Entry 4C7L (X-ray diffraction, 2.10 A resolution); this record covers chains A and B.

# Chain A (and B)
Molecule: Hemagglutinin-esterase
From: Murine hepatitis virus
Notes: chain B of this document is another copy of the same molecule, construct and numbering; everything in this record applies to it too
UniProt: O55252 (O55252_9BETC); residues 25-403 here = UniProt positions 25-403
Amino-acid sequence (386 residues; row label = number of the first residue in the row):
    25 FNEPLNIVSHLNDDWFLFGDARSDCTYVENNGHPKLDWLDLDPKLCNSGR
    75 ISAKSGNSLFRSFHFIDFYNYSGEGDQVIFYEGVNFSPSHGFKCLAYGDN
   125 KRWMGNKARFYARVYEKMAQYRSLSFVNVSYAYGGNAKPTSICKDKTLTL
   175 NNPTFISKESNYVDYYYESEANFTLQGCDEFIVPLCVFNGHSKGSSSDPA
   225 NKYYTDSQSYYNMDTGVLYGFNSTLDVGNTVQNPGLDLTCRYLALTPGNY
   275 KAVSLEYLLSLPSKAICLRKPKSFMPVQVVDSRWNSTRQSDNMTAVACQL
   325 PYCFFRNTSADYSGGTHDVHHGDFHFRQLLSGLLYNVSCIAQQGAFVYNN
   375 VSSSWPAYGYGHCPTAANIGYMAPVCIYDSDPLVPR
Not modelled in the structure: 52-59, 108-114, 307-314, 335-347, 394-396, 402-410 (chain B: 51-59, 338-346)
Differences from the reference sequence: engineered mutation Ala45 (Ser in P28845); expression tag (404-410)
Disulfides: Cys49-Cys70, Cys118-Cys167, Cys202-Cys291, Cys210-Cys264, Cys322-Cys327, Cys363-Cys387
Covalently attached groups: N-acetylglucosamine (NAG) linked to Asn94, Asn152, Asn196, Asn246, Asn360, Asn374
Ion coordination: K+: Asp230, Ser231, Gln232, Ser278, Glu280, Leu282
From the paper describing this entry:
  - K+ coordination: Asp230, Ser231, Gln232, Ser278, Glu280, Leu282
  - mutagenesis - S45A: abolished catalytic activity

# Interface between chain A and chain B
Disulfides between the chains: Cys400(A)-Cys400(B)
Contacting residue pairs - 59 pairs, chain A then chain B:
  Tyr235(A) with Asn246(B)
  Asp238(A) with Thr248(B)
  Thr239(A) with Phe245(B); Thr248(B)
  Gly240(A) with Gly244(B); Phe245(B); Asn246(B), hydrogen bond (backbone-backbone); Thr248(B)
  Val241(A) with Gly244(B); Arg265(B)
  Leu242(A) with Leu242(B), hydrophobic; Tyr243(B); Gly244(B), hydrogen bond (backbone-backbone)
  Tyr243(A) with Leu242(B)
  Gly244(A) with Val241(B); Leu242(B), hydrogen bond (backbone-backbone)
  Phe245(A) with Gly240(B)
  Asn246(A) with Tyr235(B); Gly240(B), hydrogen bond (backbone-backbone)
  Thr248(A) with Gly240(B)
  Arg265(A) with Val241(B)
  Ser297(A) with Tyr382(B), hydrogen bond
  Phe298(A) with Pro325(B), hydrophobic; Tyr382(B), hydrogen bond (backbone-side chain)
  Pro325(A) with Phe298(B), hydrophobic
  Asn373(A) with Trp379(B); Thr389(B), hydrogen bond (backbone-side chain); Ala391(B)
  Asn374(A) with Thr389(B); Ala391(B)
  Trp379(A) with Asn373(B); His386(B); Cys387(B)
  Tyr382(A) with Ser297(B); Phe298(B), hydrogen bond (side chain-backbone); Tyr384(B), hydrophobic
  Tyr384(A) with Tyr382(B), hydrophobic
  His386(A) with Trp379(B)
  Cys387(A) with Trp379(B); Thr389(B)
  Thr389(A) with Asn373(B), hydrogen bond (side chain-backbone); Asn374(B); Cys387(B); Thr389(B)
  Ala391(A) with Asn373(B); Asn374(B)
  Ile393(A) with Ile393(B), hydrophobic; Met396(B), hydrophobic
  Ala397(A) with Met396(B); Ala397(B), hydrogen bond (backbone-backbone); Pro398(B)
  Pro398(A) with Met396(B); Ala397(B), hydrogen bond (backbone-backbone)
  Val399(A) with Tyr395(B); Cys400(B)
  Cys400(A) with Tyr395(B), hydrogen bond (backbone-backbone); Ala397(B), hydrophobic; Cys400(B), disulfide
  Ile401(A) with Tyr395(B)
Also at the interface, not in a pair above, chain A (34 interface residues in all): Met237, Val375, Pro380, Pro388
Also at the interface, not in a pair above, chain B (34 interface residues in all): Met237, Asp238, Thr239, Gly385, Pro388, Gly394

# Overview
Chain A and chain B each contribute 34 residues to their interface, with 1 disulfide bond and 12 hydrogen
bonds. Polar pairs include Ser297(A)-Tyr382(B), Phe298(A)-Tyr382(B) and Asn373(A)-Thr389(B). Covalently linked
N-acetylglucosamine: at Asn94(A), Asn152(A), Asn196(A), Asn246(A), Asn360(A) and Asn374(A). From the paper:
S45A of chain A abolishes catalytic activity; K+ coordination by Asp230(A), Ser231(A) and Gln232(A) among
others.
Both chains are Hemagglutinin-esterase (Murine hepatitis virus). Entry 4C7L (Crystal structure of Mouse
Hepatitis virus strain S Hemagglutinin- esterase) was determined by X-ray diffraction.
